3IJ8 - chain A; structure by X-ray diffraction, 1.43 A resolution.

Chain A:
Molecule: Pancreatic alpha-amylase
Organism: Homo sapiens
Notes: EC 3.2.1.1; fragment: human pancreatic alpha-amylase
UniProtKB: P04746 (AMYP_HUMAN); residues 1-496 here correspond to UniProt positions 16-511 (UniProt number = residue number + 15)
Sequence (496 residues; each row starts with the number of its first residue):
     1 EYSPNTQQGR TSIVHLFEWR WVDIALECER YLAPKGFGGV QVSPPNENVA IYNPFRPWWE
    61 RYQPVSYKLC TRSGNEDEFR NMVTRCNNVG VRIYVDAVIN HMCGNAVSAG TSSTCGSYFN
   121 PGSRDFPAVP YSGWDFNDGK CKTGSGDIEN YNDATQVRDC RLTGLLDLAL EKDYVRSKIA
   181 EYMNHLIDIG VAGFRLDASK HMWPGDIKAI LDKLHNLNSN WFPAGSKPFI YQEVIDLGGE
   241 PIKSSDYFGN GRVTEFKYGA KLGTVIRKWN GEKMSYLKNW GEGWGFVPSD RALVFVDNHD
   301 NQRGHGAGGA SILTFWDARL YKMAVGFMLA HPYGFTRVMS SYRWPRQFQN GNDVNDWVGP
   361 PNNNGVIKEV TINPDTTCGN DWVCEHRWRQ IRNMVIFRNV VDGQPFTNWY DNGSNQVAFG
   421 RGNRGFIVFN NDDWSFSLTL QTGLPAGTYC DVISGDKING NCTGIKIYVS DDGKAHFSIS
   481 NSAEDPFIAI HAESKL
Modified residues: Glu1 (pyroglutamic acid; PCA)
Swiss-Prot annotation at these positions:
  - active site: Asp197 (Nucleophile), Glu233 (Proton donor)
  - binding site (Ca(2+)): Asn100, Arg158, Asp167, His201
  - binding site (chloride): Arg195, Asn298, Arg337
  - site: Asp300 (Transition state stabilizer)
  - glycosylation: Asn461 (N-linked (GlcNAc...) asparagine)
Cystine bridges: Cys28-Cys86, Cys70-Cys115, Cys141-Cys160, Cys378-Cys384, Cys450-Cys462
Covalent attachments: 5-fluoro-alpha-L-idopyranose (B9D) linked to Asp197
Ion coordination: Ca2+: Asn100, Arg158, Asp167, His201
Ligand contacts:
  - B0D ((2R,3S,4R,5R,6R)-2,6-difluoro-2-(hydroxymethyl)tetrahydro-2H-pyran-3,4,5-triol), molecule 1: Lys140, Glu171, Arg176, Trp203, Gly205, Asp206
  - B0D, molecule 2: Tyr151, Leu162, Ala198, His201, Glu233, Ile235, Asp300, His305, Gly306
  - B0D, molecule 3: Pro204, Gly205, Lys208, Asp246, Gly249, Asn250
  - 5-fluoro-alpha-L-idopyranose (B9D): Trp58, Tyr62, His101, Leu162, Leu165, Arg195, Ala198, Glu233, His299, Asp300

Summary:
Chain A binds 3 copies of compound B0D. 5-fluoro-alpha-L-idopyranose is covalently linked to Asp197. Asn100,
Arg158, Asp167 and His201 form the Ca2+ site. Curated annotation (UniProt) lists active-site residues Asp197
and Glu233, 4 Ca2+-binding residues and 3 chloride-binding residues.
Chain A is Pancreatic alpha-amylase (Homo sapiens); the structure, Directed 'in situ' Elongation as a Strategy
to Characterize the Covalent Glycosyl-Enzyme Catalytic Intermediate of Human ..., was determined by X-ray
diffraction, deposited together with 3IJ7 and 3IJ9.
